PDB entry 8POG | electron microscopy, 4.15 A resolution (low resolution: residue-level contacts below are approximate; hydrogen-bond / salt-bridge calls are withheld) | chains B and C of the 4 polymer chains in the assembly

Chain B (and C):
Name: BcsD of Enterobacter sp. 638
Source organism: Enterobacter sp. 638
Notes: chain C of this document is another copy of the same molecule, construct and numbering; everything in this record applies to it too
Reference sequence: A0A9J9KYI4 (A0A9J9KYI4_ENT38); residue numbers follow UniProt; this construct covers 2-159
Amino-acid sequence (161 residues; row label = number of the first residue in the row; numbers below 1 keep their minus sign (Met-1 is residue -1)):
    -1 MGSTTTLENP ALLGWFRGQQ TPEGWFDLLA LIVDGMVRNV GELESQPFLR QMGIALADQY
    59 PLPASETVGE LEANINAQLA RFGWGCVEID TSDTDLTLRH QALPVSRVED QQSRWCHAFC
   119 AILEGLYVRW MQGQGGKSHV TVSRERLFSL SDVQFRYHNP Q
Disordered / not traced: -1 to 1, 158-159
Construct notes: insertion (0-1)

How chain B and chain C interact:
Pairs across the interface (16; chain B residue first):
  Thr2(B) with Ser147(C)
  Thr3(B) with Ser149(C)
  Leu5(B) with Leu5(C)
  Leu10(B) with Cys84(C)
  Trp13(B) with Phe14(C); Gln17(C); Ala78(C); Gly81(C)
  Phe14(B) with Trp13(C); Phe14(C)
  Gln17(B) with Gln17(C)
  Asn74(B) with Ala9(C)
  Ala78(B) with Trp13(C)
  Gly81(B) with Trp13(C)
  Cys84(B) with Leu10(C)
  Ser149(B) with Thr3(C)
Other interface residues (no listed pair), chain B (14 interface residues in all): Asn7, Ala9
Other interface residues (no listed pair), chain C (15 interface residues in all): Asn7, Arg15, Glu86

Summary:
Chain B and chain C form an interface of 14 and 15 residues respectively.
Chain B and chain C are both BcsD of Enterobacter sp. 638 (Enterobacter sp. 638); the structure, Cryo-EM
structure of Enterobacter sp. 638 BcsD, was determined by electron microscopy together with 8PKD and 8POC from
the same study.
